7Q56 - chains J and E of the 16 polymer chains in the assembly; structure by electron microscopy, 7.10 A resolution (low resolution: residue-level contacts below are approximate; hydrogen-bond / salt-bridge calls are withheld).

Chain J:
Protein: Glyceraldehyde-3-phosphate dehydrogenase A, chloroplastic
From: Spinacia oleracea
Reference sequence: P19866 (G3PA_SPIOL); residues 0-335 here correspond to UniProt positions 66-401 (UniProt number = residue number + 66)
Sequence (337 residues; numbered 0 to 336; the number before each row is that of its first residue; numbering starts at 0):
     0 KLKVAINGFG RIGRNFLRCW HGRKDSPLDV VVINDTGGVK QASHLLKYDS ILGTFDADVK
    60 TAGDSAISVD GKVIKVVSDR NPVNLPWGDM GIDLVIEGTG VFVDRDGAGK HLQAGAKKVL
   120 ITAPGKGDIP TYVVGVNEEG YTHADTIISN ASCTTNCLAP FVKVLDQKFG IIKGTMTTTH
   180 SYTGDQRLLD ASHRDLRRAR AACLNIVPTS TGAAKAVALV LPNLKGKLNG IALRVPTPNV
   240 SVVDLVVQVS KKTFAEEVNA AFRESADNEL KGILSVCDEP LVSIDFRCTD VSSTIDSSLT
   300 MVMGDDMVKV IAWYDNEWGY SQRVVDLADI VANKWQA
Sequence notes: insertion (336)
UniProt features mapped onto this chain:
  - active site: Cys-152 (Nucleophile)
  - binding site (NADP(+)): Arg-10, Ile-11, Asp-34, Arg-79, Asn-315
  - binding site (D-glyceraldehyde 3-phosphate): Ser-151 to Thr-153, Thr-182, Arg-197, Thr-210, Gly-211, Arg-233
  - site: His-179 (Activates thiol group during catalysis)
Ligand contacts: NAD (nicotinamide-adenine-dinucleotide): Gly-7, Phe-8, Gly-9, Arg-10, Ile-11, Gly-12, Arg-13, Asp-34, Arg-79, Gly-97, Thr-98, Gly-99, Val-100, Thr-121, Ala-122, Ser-151, Cys-152, Asp-184, Asn-315, Glu-316, Tyr-319

Chain E:
Protein: Glyceraldehyde-3-phosphate dehydrogenase B, chloroplastic
From: Spinacia oleracea
Reference sequence: P12860 (G3PB_SPIOL); the construct lacks a stretch of the UniProt sequence and is renumbered around it, so the offset changes along the chain: 0-18 = UniProt 84-102; 19-34 = UniProt 105-120; 36-60 = UniProt 121-145; 61-122 = UniProt 147-208; 4 more segments
Sequence (368 residues; row label = number of the first residue in the row; note: 2 numbers in that range are skipped by the numbering (no residue carries them; nothing is unmodelled there); a row labelled like 18A-18B holds insertion residues (18A, then the next letters in order); numbering starts at 0):
     0 KLKVAINGFG RIGRNFLRC
18A-18B WH
    19 GRKDSPLDVV VVNDSG
    36 GVKSATHLLK YDSILGTFKA DVKII
   60A D
    61 NETFSIDGKP IKVVSNRDPL KLPWAELGID IVIEGTGVFV DGPGAGKHIQ AGAKKVIITA
   121 PA
  122A K
   123 G
  123A S
   124 DIPTYVVGVN EKDYGH
  139A D
   140 VANIISNASC TTNCLAPFVK VLDEELGIVK GTMTTTHSYT GDQRLLDAS
   190 HRDLRRARAA ALNIVPTSTG AAKAVSLVLP QLKGKLNGIA LRVPTPNVSV VDLVVNIEK
  248A V
   249 GVTAEDVNNA FRKAAAGPLK GVLDVCDIPL VSVDFRCSDF SSTIDSSLTM VMGGDMVKVV
   309 AWYDNEWGYS QRVVDLADLV ANKWPGLEGS VASGDPLEDF CKDNPADEEC KLYE
UniProt features mapped onto this chain:
  - active site: Cys-149 (Nucleophile)
  - binding site (NADP(+)): Arg-10, Ile-11, Asp-32, Arg-77, Asn-313
  - binding site (D-glyceraldehyde 3-phosphate): Ser-148 to Thr-150, Thr-179, Arg-195, Thr-208, Gly-209, Arg-231
  - site: His-176 (Activates thiol group during catalysis)
Disulfide bonds: Cys-349/Cys-358
Ligand contacts:
  - NAD (nicotinamide-adenine-dinucleotide), molecule 1: Gly-7, Phe-8, Gly-9, Arg-10, Ile-11, Gly-12, Arg-13, Asn-31, Ser-33, Asn-76, Arg-77, Gly-95, Thr-96, Val-98, Thr-119, Asp-181, Asn-313, Glu-314, Tyr-317
  - NAD, molecule 2: Asp-186, Ala-187, Ser-188
  - NAD, molecule 3: Glu-356, Tyr-361, Glu-362
What the authors report for this chain:
  - catalytic residues: Cys-149 (citing earlier work)

Interface between chain J and chain E:
Pairs across the interface (11):
  Thr-35(J) with Pro-344(E)
  Gly-36(J) with Pro-344(E)
  Gly-37(J) with Asp-343(E); Pro-344(E); Leu-345(E)
  Val-38(J) with Asp-343(E); Pro-344(E)
  Lys-39(J) with Asp-343(E)
  Gln-40(J) with Leu-345(E)
  Ser-77(J) with Pro-344(E)
  Arg-79(J) with Cys-349(E)
Interface residues without a listed pair, chain J (9 interface residues in all): Asp-34
Interface residues without a listed pair, chain E (5 interface residues in all): Glu-346

Summary:
The interface between chain J and chain E involves 9 residues on one side and 5 on the other. Bound to chain
J: NAD. Bound to chain E: 3 copies of NAD. From the paper: the catalytic residue Cys-149(E).
Chain J is Glyceraldehyde-3-phosphate dehydrogenase A, chloroplastic and chain E is Glyceraldehyde-3-phosphate
dehydrogenase B, chloroplastic, both from Spinacia oleracea; the structure, Single Particle Cryo-EM structure
of photosynthetic A8B8 glyceraldehyde-3-phosphate dehydrogenase (minor conformer) from Spinacia oleracea, was
determined by electron microscopy together with 7Q53, 7Q54, 7Q55 and 7Q57 from the same study.
